Entry 6UTP (X-ray diffraction, 3.55 A resolution); this record covers chains A and C of the 6 polymer chains in the assembly.

Chain A (and C):
Name: ATP-dependent sacrificial sulfur transferase LarE
Source organism: Lactobacillus plantarum
Notes: chain C of this document is another copy of the same molecule, construct and numbering; everything in this record applies to it too
Reference sequence: A0A0G9FES3 (A0A0G9FES3_LACPN); residues 1-276 here = UniProt positions 1-276
Sequence (286 residues; row label = number of the first residue in the row):
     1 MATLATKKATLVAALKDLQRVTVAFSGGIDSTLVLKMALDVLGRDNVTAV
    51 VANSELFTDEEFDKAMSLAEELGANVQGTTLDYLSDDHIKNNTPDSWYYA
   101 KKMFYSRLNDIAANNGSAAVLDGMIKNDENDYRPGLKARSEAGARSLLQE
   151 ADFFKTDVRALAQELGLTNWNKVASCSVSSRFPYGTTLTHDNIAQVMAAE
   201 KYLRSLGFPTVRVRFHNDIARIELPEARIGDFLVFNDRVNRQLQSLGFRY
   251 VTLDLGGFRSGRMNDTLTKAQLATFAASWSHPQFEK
Unresolved in the structure: 1-2, 125-133, 172-175, 259-286 (chain C: 1, 127-135, 260-286)
Sequence notes: expression tag (277-286)
Bound ions: Co2+ site 1 near His190 (its only coordinating residue here); Co2+ site 2: Asp231 (shared with 1 residue of chain B; Asp231(C) of chain C)
What the authors report for this chain:
  - Co2+ coordination: Asp231
  - mutagenesis - D231R: unchanged catalytic activity

Interface between chain A and chain C:
Residue-residue contacts (10; chain A residue first):
  Thr156(A) with Glu70(C)
  Arg159(A) with Glu71(C)
  Ala160(A) with Glu70(C)
  Gln163(A) with Glu71(C)
  Glu226(A) with Val234(C); Phe235(C); Arg238(C), salt bridge
  Ala227(A) with Asp231(C); Phe235(C)
  Asp231(A) with Asp231(C)
Other interface residues (no listed pair), chain A (9 interface residues in all): Asp157, Glu164
Other interface residues (no listed pair), chain C (8 interface residues in all): Arg44, Leu206

In short:
9 residues of chain A face 8 of chain C across their interface, with 1 salt bridge. The salt-bridged pair is
Glu226(A)-Arg238(C). From the paper: D231R of chain A leaves catalytic activity unchanged; Co2+ coordination
by Asp231(A).
Both chains are ATP-dependent sacrificial sulfur transferase LarE (Lactobacillus plantarum). Entry 6UTP (LarE,
a sulfur transferase involved in synthesis of the cofactor for lactate racemase in complex with ...) was
determined by X-ray diffraction together with 6UTQ, 6UTR and 6UTT from the same study.
